5XNZ - chain A; structure by X-ray diffraction, 2.30 A resolution.

[Chain A]
Name: CreD
From: Streptomyces cremeus
UniProt: A0A0K2JL82 (A0A0K2JL82_9ACTN); residues -15 to 460 here correspond to UniProt positions 1-476 (UniProt number = residue number + 16)
Amino-acid sequence (489 residues; numbered -28 to 460; the number before each row is that of its first residue; numbers below 1 keep their minus sign (His-28 is residue -28)):
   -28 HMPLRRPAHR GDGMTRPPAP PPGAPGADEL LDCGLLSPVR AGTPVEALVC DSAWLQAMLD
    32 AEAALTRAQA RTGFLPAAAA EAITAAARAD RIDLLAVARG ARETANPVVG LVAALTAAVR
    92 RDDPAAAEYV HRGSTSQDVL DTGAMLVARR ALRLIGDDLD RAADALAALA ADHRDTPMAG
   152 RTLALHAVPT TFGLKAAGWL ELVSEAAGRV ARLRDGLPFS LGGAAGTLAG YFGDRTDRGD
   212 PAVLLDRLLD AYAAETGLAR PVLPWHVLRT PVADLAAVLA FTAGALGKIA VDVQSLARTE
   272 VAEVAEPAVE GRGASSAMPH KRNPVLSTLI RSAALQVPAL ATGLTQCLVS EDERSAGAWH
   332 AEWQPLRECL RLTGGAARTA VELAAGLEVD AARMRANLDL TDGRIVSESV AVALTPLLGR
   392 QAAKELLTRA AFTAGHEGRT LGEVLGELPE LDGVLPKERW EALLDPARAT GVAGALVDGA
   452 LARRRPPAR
Disordered / not traced: -28 to -2, 204-210, 280-289, 455-460
Sequence notes: expression tag (-28 to -16)
Residues lining bound ligands:
  - fumaric acid (FUM), molecule 1: Asn77, Thr106, Ser107, Thr153, Leu154, Lys292, Asn294, Arg325, Trp330
  - fumaric acid (FUM), molecule 2: Arg120, Arg121, Arg124, Arg185

[Summary]
Ligands of chain A: fumaric acid.
Chain A is CreD (Streptomyces cremeus); the structure, Crystal structure of CreD complex with fumarate, was
determined by X-ray diffraction (same publication as 5XNY).
